PDB entry 3RWR | X-ray diffraction, 3.94 A resolution | chains F and G of the 8 polymer chains in the assembly

== Chain F ==
Protein: DNA repair protein XRCC4
Source organism: Homo sapiens
UniProtKB: Q13426 (XRCC4_HUMAN); numbering as in UniProt (aligned over 1-157)
Sequence (163 residues; row label = number of the first residue in the row):
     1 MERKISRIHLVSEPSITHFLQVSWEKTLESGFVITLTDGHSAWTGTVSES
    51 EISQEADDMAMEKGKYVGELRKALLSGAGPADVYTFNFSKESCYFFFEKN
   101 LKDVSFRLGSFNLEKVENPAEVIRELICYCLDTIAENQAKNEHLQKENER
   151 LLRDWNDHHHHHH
Not modelled in the structure: 158-163
Differences from the reference sequence: expression tag (158-163)
UniProt features mapped onto this chain:
  - modified residue: Ser53 (Phosphoserine)
  - natural variant: Trp43 (W43R: In SSMED), Asp82 (D82E: In SSMED)
  - mutagenesis: Lys4 (K4E: Abolished interaction with NHEJ1/XLF; when associated with E-99), Lys26 (K26E: Abolished interaction with NHEJ1/XLF; when associated with E-99), Glu55 (E55R: Abolished interaction with NHEJ1/XLF), Asp58 (D58R: Abolished interaction with NHEJ1/XLF), Met61 (M61R: Abolished interaction with NHEJ1/XLF), Glu62 (E62R: Does not affect interaction with NHEJ1/XLF), Lys65 (K65E: Strongly decreased interaction with NHEJ1/XLF. Abolished interaction with NHEJ1/XLF; when associated with E-99. Abolished ability to bridge DNA; when associated with E-99 ...), Glu69 (E69R: Does not affect interaction with NHEJ1/XLF), Arg71 (R71E: Abolished interaction with NHEJ1/XLF; when associated with E-99), Lys72 (K72E: Abolished interaction with NHEJ1/XLF; when associated with E-99. Abolished ability to bridge DNA; when associated with E-90 and E-99), Lys90 (K90E: Abolished ability to bridge DNA; when associated with E-72 and E-99), Lys99 (K99E: Abolished interaction with NHEJ1/XLF; when associated with E-4 or E-26 or E-65 or E-71 or E-72. Abolished ability to bridge DNA; when associated with E-65. Abolished ability to bridge DNA ...), 3 further mutagenesis entries in UniProt

== Chain G ==
Protein: DNA repair protein XRCC4
Source organism: Homo sapiens
UniProtKB: Q13426 (XRCC4_HUMAN); residues 501-657 here correspond to UniProt positions 1-157 (UniProt number = residue number - 500)
Sequence (163 residues; numbered 501 to 663; the number before each row is that of its first residue):
   501 MERKISRIHLVSEPSITHFLQVSWEKTLESGFVITLTDGHSAWTGTVSES
   551 EISQEADDMAMEKGKYVGELRKALLSGAGPADVYTFNFSKESCYFFFEKN
   601 LKDVSFRLGSFNLEKVENPAEVIRELICYCLDTIAENQAKNEHLQKENER
   651 LLRDWNDHHHHHH
Not modelled in the structure: 658-663
Differences from the reference sequence: expression tag (658-663)
UniProt features mapped onto this chain:
  - modified residue: Ser553 (Phosphoserine)

== Interface between chain F and chain G ==
Contacting residue pairs - 60 pairs, chain F then chain G:
  Ile5(F) with Leu631(G), hydrophobic
  Arg7(F) with Cys628(G), hydrogen bond; Leu631(G); Asp632(G), salt bridge
  Ile16(F) with Arg624(G)
  Phe19(F) with Arg624(G); Ile627(G), hydrophobic; Cys628(G)
  Asp38(F) with Ala620(G); Arg624(G)
  Gly39(F) with Ala620(G); Ile623(G)
  His40(F) with Pro619(G)
  Pro119(F) with Gly539(G); His540(G)
  Ala120(F) with Gly539(G)
  Ile123(F) with Gly539(G); Ile623(G), hydrophobic; Ile627(G), hydrophobic
  Arg124(F) with Thr517(G); Asp538(G), hydrogen bond (side chain-backbone)
  Leu126(F) with Ile627(G), hydrophobic
  Ile127(F) with Phe519(G), hydrophobic; Leu626(G), hydrophobic; Ile627(G), hydrophobic
  Cys128(F) with Arg507(G); Phe519(G)
  Cys130(F) with Cys630(G), hydrophobic; Leu631(G), hydrophobic; Ile634(G)
  Leu131(F) with Ile505(G), hydrophobic; Arg507(G); Cys630(G), hydrophobic
  Asp132(F) with Arg507(G), salt bridge
  Ile134(F) with Ile634(G), hydrophobic; Asn637(G)
  Asn137(F) with Asn637(G), hydrogen bond (side chain-backbone); Gln638(G), hydrogen bond
  Gln138(F) with Asn637(G), hydrogen bond
  Lys140(F) with Asn641(G)
  Asn141(F) with Asn637(G); Lys640(G); Asn641(G); Leu644(G)
  Leu144(F) with Asn641(G); Leu644(G), hydrophobic; Gln645(G); Asn648(G)
  Gln145(F) with Leu644(G)
  Glu147(F) with Asn648(G)
  Asn148(F) with Glu647(G), hydrogen bond; Asn648(G), hydrogen bond; Leu651(G)
  Leu151(F) with Asn648(G); Leu651(G); Trp655(G)
  Leu152(F) with Arg650(G); Leu651(G), hydrophobic; Asp654(G)
  Trp155(F) with Trp655(G)
Other interface residues (no listed pair), chain F (33 interface residues in all): Ser6, Ser15, Thr17, Thr133
Other interface residues (no listed pair), chain G (32 interface residues in all): Ile516, Thr633

== Summary ==
33 residues of chain F face 32 of chain G across their interface; the contacts include 7 hydrogen bonds and 2
salt bridges. Polar contacts include Arg7(F)-Asp632(G), Asp132(F)-Arg507(G) and Arg7(F)-Cys628(G). Curated
annotation (UniProt) lists 15 mutagenesis sites on chain F.
Chain F and chain G are both DNA repair protein XRCC4 (Homo sapiens); the structure, Crystal structure of the
human XRCC4-XLF complex, was determined by X-ray diffraction.
